Entry 2JH1 (X-ray diffraction, 1.90 A resolution); this record covers chain A.

== Chain A ==
Name: Micronemal protein 1
Organism: Toxoplasma gondii
Notes: fragment: n-terminal domain, residues 17-262
Reference sequence: O00834 (O00834_TOXGO); residues 1-246 here correspond to UniProt positions 17-262 (UniProt number = residue number + 16)
Amino-acid sequence (246 residues; numbered 1 to 246; the number before each row is that of its first residue):
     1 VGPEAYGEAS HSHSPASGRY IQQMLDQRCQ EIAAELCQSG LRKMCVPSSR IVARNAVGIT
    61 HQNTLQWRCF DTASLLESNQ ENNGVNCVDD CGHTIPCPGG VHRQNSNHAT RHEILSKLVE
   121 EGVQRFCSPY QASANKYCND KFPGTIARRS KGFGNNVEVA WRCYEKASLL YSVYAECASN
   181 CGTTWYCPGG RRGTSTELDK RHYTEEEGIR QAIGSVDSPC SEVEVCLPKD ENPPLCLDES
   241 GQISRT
Not modelled in the structure: 1-11
Disulfides: Cys29-Cys69, Cys37-Cys45, Cys87-Cys97, Cys91-Cys127, Cys138-Cys163, Cys177-Cys187, Cys181-Cys226, Cys220-Cys236
What the authors report for this chain:
  - mutagenesis - T110A/T204A: abolished binding to host cells

== In short ==
The paper reports that T110A/T204A abolish binding to host cells.
Chain A is Micronemal protein 1 (Toxoplasma gondii); the structure, Crystal structure of Toxoplasma gondii
micronemal protein 1, was determined by X-ray diffraction, deposited together with 2JH7 and 2JHD.
